Entry 3C7F (X-ray diffraction, 1.55 A resolution); this record covers chain A.

# Chain A
Molecule: Endo-1,4-beta-xylanase
From: Bacillus subtilis
Notes: EC 3.2.1.55
UniProt: Q45071 (Q45071_BACSU); residues 1-487 here correspond to UniProt positions 27-513 (UniProt number = residue number + 26)
Chain sequence (487 residues; row label = number of the first residue in the row):
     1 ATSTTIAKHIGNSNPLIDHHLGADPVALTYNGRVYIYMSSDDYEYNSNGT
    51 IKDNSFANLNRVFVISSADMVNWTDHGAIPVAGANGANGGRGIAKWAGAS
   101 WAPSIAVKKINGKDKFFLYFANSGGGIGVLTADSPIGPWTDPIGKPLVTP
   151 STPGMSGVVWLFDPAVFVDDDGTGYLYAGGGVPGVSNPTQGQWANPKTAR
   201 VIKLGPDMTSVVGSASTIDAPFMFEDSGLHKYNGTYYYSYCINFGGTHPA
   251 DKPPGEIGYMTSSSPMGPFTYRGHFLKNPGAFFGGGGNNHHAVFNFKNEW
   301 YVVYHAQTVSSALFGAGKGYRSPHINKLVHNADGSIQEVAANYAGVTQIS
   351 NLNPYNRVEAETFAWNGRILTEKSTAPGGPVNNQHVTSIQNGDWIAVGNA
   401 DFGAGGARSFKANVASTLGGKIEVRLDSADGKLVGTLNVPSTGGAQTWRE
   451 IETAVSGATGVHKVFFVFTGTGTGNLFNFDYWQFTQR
Ion coordination: Ca2+: E359, E361, N383, Q384, D480; Na+: R368, S388, Q390, D393
Curated features (UniProtKB/Swiss-Prot):
  - active site: D24 (Proton acceptor), E225 (Proton donor)
  - binding site (substrate): N288
  - binding site (Ca(2+)): E359, E361, N383, Q384, D480
  - site: D163 (Important for catalytic activity, responsible for pKa modulation of the active site Glu and correct orientation of both the proton donor and substrate)
Reported in the primary citation:
  - catalytic residues: D24, D163, E225 (proposed by the authors, not directly observed)

# In short
E359, E361, N383, Q384 and D480 coordinate Ca2+. R368, S388, Q390 and D393 form the Na+ site. Curated
annotation (UniProt) lists active-site residues D24 and E225, substrate-binding residue N288 and 5
Ca2+-binding residues. From the paper: catalytic residues D24, D163 and E225.
Chain A is Endo-1,4-beta-xylanase (Bacillus subtilis); the structure, Crystal structure of a glycoside
hydrolase family 43 arabinoxylan arabinofuranohydrolase from bacillus subtilis in complex with ..., was
determined by X-ray diffraction together with 3C7E, 3C7G, 3C7H and 3C7O from the same study.
